2GUC - chains A and B; structure by X-ray diffraction, 1.79 A resolution.

# Chain A (and B)
Name: griffithsin
Notes: chain B of this document is another copy of the same molecule, construct and numbering; everything in this record applies to it too
Reference sequence: P84801 (GRFIN_GRISQ); residues 1-121 here = UniProt positions 1-121
Chain sequence (122 residues; each row starts with the number of its first residue; numbering starts at 0):
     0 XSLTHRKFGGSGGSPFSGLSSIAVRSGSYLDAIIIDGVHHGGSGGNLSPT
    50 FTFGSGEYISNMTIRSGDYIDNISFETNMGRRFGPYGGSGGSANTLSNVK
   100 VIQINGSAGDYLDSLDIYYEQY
Modified / non-standard residues: ACE (acetyl group) at position 0
Ligand contacts:
  - alpha-D-mannopyranose (MAN), molecule 1: Ser-25, Gly-26, Ser-27, Tyr-28, Asp-30, Gly-43, Gly-44, Tyr-110
  - alpha-D-mannopyranose (MAN), molecule 2: Tyr-28, Ser-65, Gly-66, Asp-67, Tyr-68, Asp-70, Gly-89, Gly-90
  - alpha-D-mannopyranose (MAN), molecule 3: Tyr-68, Ala-107, Gly-108, Asp-109, Tyr-110, Asp-112
What the authors report for this chain:
  - binding site for alpha-D-mannopyranose: Gly-44, Asp-70, Gly-90

# Interface between chain A and chain B
Contacting residue pairs - 128 pairs, chain A then chain B:
  ACE_0(A) with Gln-120(B); Tyr-121(B)
  Ser-1(A) with Tyr-118(B); Glu-119(B); Gln-120(B), hydrogen bond (backbone-backbone)
  Leu-2(A) with Leu-2(B), hydrophobic; Thr-3(B); His-4(B); Tyr-118(B); Glu-119(B)
  Thr-3(A) with Leu-2(B); Tyr-117(B); Tyr-118(B), hydrogen bond (backbone-backbone)
  His-4(A) with Asp-115(B), salt bridge; Ile-116(B); Tyr-117(B)
  Arg-5(A) with Asn-93(B); Leu-114(B); Asp-115(B); Ile-116(B), hydrogen bond (backbone-backbone); Tyr-118(B)
  Lys-6(A) with Ser-113(B); Leu-114(B)
  Phe-7(A) with Ile-63(B), hydrophobic; Ile-69(B); Asn-93(B); Ser-113(B); Leu-114(B), hydrogen bond (backbone-backbone)
  Gly-8(A) with Ser-65(B); Gly-66(B); Asp-112(B)
  Gly-9(A) with Gly-66(B); Asp-67(B), hydrogen bond (backbone-backbone); Asp-112(B), hydrogen bond (backbone-backbone); Ser-113(B)
  Gly-11(A) with Ser-106(B), hydrogen bond (backbone-side chain); Asp-112(B)
  Gly-12(A) with Ser-106(B), hydrogen bond (backbone-side chain); Ala-107(B); Gly-108(B); Asp-112(B), hydrogen bond (backbone-side chain)
  Ser-13(A) with Ser-106(B), hydrogen bond (backbone-side chain); Ala-107(B), hydrogen bond (backbone-backbone)
  Pro-14(A) with Gly-105(B); Ser-106(B)
  Phe-15(A) with Ile-32(B), hydrophobic; Ile-34(B), hydrophobic; His-39(B); Asn-104(B); Gly-105(B), hydrogen bond (backbone-backbone); Ser-106(B); Leu-111(B), hydrophobic
  Ser-16(A) with His-39(B); Asn-104(B), hydrogen bond
  Gly-17(A) with Ile-34(B); Asp-35(B); Gln-102(B); Ile-103(B), hydrogen bond (backbone-backbone); Asn-104(B), hydrogen bond (backbone-side chain)
  Leu-18(A) with Gln-102(B)
  Ser-19(A) with Val-37(B)
  Ile-32(A) with Phe-15(B), hydrophobic
  Ile-34(A) with Phe-15(B), hydrophobic; Gly-17(B)
  Asp-35(A) with Asp-35(B)
  Val-37(A) with Ser-19(B)
  His-39(A) with Phe-15(B)
  Ile-63(A) with Phe-7(B), hydrophobic
  Ser-65(A) with Gly-8(B)
  Gly-66(A) with Gly-8(B); Gly-9(B), hydrogen bond (backbone-backbone)
  Asp-67(A) with Gly-9(B), hydrogen bond (backbone-backbone)
  Tyr-68(A) with Gly-8(B)
  Ile-69(A) with Phe-7(B); Gly-8(B)
  Asn-93(A) with Arg-5(B), hydrogen bond; Phe-7(B)
  Ile-101(A) with Gln-102(B), hydrogen bond (backbone-side chain); Tyr-117(B), hydrophobic
  Gln-102(A) with Gly-17(B); Leu-18(B); Ile-101(B), hydrogen bond (side chain-backbone); Gln-102(B), hydrogen bond
  Ile-103(A) with Gly-17(B), hydrogen bond (backbone-backbone)
  Asn-104(A) with Phe-15(B); Ser-16(B); Gly-17(B), hydrogen bond (side chain-backbone); Ile-101(B)
  Gly-105(A) with Pro-14(B); Phe-15(B), hydrogen bond (backbone-backbone)
  Ser-106(A) with Gly-11(B), hydrogen bond (side chain-backbone); Gly-12(B), hydrogen bond (side chain-backbone); Ser-13(B), hydrogen bond (side chain-backbone); Pro-14(B); Phe-15(B)
  Ala-107(A) with Gly-12(B); Ser-13(B), hydrogen bond (backbone-backbone)
  Gly-108(A) with Gly-12(B)
  Leu-111(A) with Phe-15(B), hydrophobic
  Asp-112(A) with Gly-8(B); Gly-9(B), hydrogen bond (backbone-backbone); Gly-11(B); Gly-12(B), hydrogen bond (side chain-backbone)
  Ser-113(A) with Lys-6(B); Phe-7(B); Gly-9(B)
  Leu-114(A) with Arg-5(B); Lys-6(B); Phe-7(B), hydrogen bond (backbone-backbone)
  Asp-115(A) with His-4(B), salt bridge; Arg-5(B); Lys-6(B)
  Ile-116(A) with Thr-3(B); His-4(B); Arg-5(B), hydrogen bond (backbone-backbone); Phe-7(B), hydrophobic
  Tyr-117(A) with Thr-3(B); His-4(B); Ile-101(B), hydrophobic; Glu-119(B), hydrogen bond
  Tyr-118(A) with Ser-1(B); Leu-2(B); Thr-3(B), hydrogen bond (backbone-backbone)
  Glu-119(A) with Ser-1(B); Tyr-117(B), hydrogen bond
  Gln-120(A) with ACE_0(B); Ser-1(B), hydrogen bond (backbone-backbone)
  Tyr-121(A) with ACE_0(B)
Interface residues without a listed pair, chain A (53 interface residues in all): Ser-10, Thr-94, Leu-95
Interface residues without a listed pair, chain B (52 interface residues in all): Tyr-68, Leu-95, Lys-99

# Summary
The interface between chain A and chain B involves 53 residues on one side and 52 on the other, with 36
hydrogen bonds and 2 salt bridges. Among the polar pairs are His-4(A)/Asp-115(B), Gly-11(A)/Ser-106(B) and
Gly-12(A)/Ser-106(B). Bound to chain A: 3 copies of alpha-D-mannopyranose. From the paper: a binding site for
alpha-D-mannopyranose at Gly-44(A), Asp-70(A) and Gly-90(A).
Both chains are griffithsin. Entry 2GUC (Crystal structure of a complex of griffithsin with mannose at 1.78 A
resolution) was determined by X-ray diffraction together with 2GTY, 2GUD, 2GUE and 2GUX from the same study.
